7NUN - chains 3 and 4 of the 5 polymer chains in the assembly; structure by electron microscopy, 3.60 A resolution.

# Chain 3
Molecule: Genome polyprotein
From: Human rhinovirus 14
Notes: EC 3.4.22.29, 3.6.1.15, 3.4.22.28, 2.7.7.48
UniProt: P03303 (POLG_HRV14); residues 1-236 here correspond to UniProt positions 332-567 (UniProt number = residue number + 331)
Sequence (236 residues; row label = number of the first residue in the row):
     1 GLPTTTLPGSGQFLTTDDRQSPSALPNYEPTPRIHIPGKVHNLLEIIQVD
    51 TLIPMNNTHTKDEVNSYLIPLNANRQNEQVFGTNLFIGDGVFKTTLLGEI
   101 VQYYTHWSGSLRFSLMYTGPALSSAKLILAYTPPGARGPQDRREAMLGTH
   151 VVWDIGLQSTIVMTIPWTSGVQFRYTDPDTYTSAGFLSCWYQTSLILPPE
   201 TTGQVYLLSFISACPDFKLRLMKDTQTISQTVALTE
Curated features (UniProtKB/Swiss-Prot):
  - region: Ala233 to Glu236 (Amphipathic alpha-helix)

# Chain 4
Molecule: Genome polyprotein
From: Human rhinovirus 14
Notes: EC 3.4.22.29, 3.6.1.15, 3.4.22.28, 2.7.7.48
UniProt: P03303 (POLG_HRV14); residues 1-68 here correspond to UniProt positions 2-69 (UniProt number = residue number + 1)
Sequence (68 residues; row label = number of the first residue in the row):
     1 GAQVSTQKSGSHENQNILTNGSNQTFTVINYYKDAASTSSAGQSLSMDPS
    51 KFTEPVKDLMLKGAPALN
Unresolved in the structure: 1-28
Curated features (UniProtKB/Swiss-Prot):
  - site: Asn68 (Cleavage)
  - lipidation: Gly1 (N-myristoyl glycine)

# Interface between chain 3 and chain 4
Residue-residue contacts (28; chain 3 residue first):
  Asp18(3) with Ser39(4), hydrogen bond; Ser40(4), hydrogen bond
  Gln20(3) with Ile29(4), hydrogen bond (side chain-backbone); Asn30(4); Tyr31(4), hydrogen bond (side chain-backbone); Ser37(4)
  Ser21(3) with Tyr32(4); Ser37(4), hydrogen bond (backbone-side chain)
  Pro22(3) with Tyr32(4)
  Ser23(3) with Asp34(4), hydrogen bond; Ala36(4); Ser37(4), hydrogen bond
  Leu25(3) with Asp34(4)
  Pro26(3) with Asp34(4)
  Asn27(3) with Asp34(4)
  Gly38(3) with Phe52(4)
  Lys39(3) with Phe52(4)
  Val40(3) with Phe52(4), hydrophobic
  His41(3) with Ser44(4); Ser46(4)
  Asn42(3) with Met47(4)
  Glu45(3) with Pro49(4); Phe52(4)
  Gln48(3) with Pro49(4); Thr53(4)
  Val49(3) with Phe52(4); Thr53(4)
  Gln158(3) with Leu67(4)
Interface residues without a listed pair, chain 3 (19 interface residues in all): Ile46, Leu157
Interface residues without a listed pair, chain 4 (20 interface residues in all): Thr38, Asp48, Lys51, Pro65

# Summary
The interface between chain 3 and chain 4 involves 19 residues on one side and 20 on the other, with 7
hydrogen bonds. Among the polar pairs are Asp18(3)-Ser39(4), Asp18(3)-Ser40(4) and Gln20(3)-Ile29(4).
Here chain 3 is Genome polyprotein and chain 4 is Genome polyprotein, both from Human rhinovirus 14. Entry
7NUN (Rhinovirus 14 ICAM-1 virion-like particle at pH 6.2) was determined by electron microscopy together with
7BG6, 7BG7, 7NUL, 7NUM, 7NUO and 7NUQ from the same study.
